8R2M - chains C and F of the 10 polymer chains in the assembly; structure by electron microscopy, 3.44 A resolution.

== Chain C ==
Protein: DNA-directed RNA polymerase subunit beta
From: Mycolicibacterium smegmatis MC2 155
Notes: EC 2.7.7.6
UniProt: P60281 (RPOB_MYCS2); numbering as in UniProt (aligned over 1-1169)
Sequence (1169 residues; each row starts with the number of its first residue):
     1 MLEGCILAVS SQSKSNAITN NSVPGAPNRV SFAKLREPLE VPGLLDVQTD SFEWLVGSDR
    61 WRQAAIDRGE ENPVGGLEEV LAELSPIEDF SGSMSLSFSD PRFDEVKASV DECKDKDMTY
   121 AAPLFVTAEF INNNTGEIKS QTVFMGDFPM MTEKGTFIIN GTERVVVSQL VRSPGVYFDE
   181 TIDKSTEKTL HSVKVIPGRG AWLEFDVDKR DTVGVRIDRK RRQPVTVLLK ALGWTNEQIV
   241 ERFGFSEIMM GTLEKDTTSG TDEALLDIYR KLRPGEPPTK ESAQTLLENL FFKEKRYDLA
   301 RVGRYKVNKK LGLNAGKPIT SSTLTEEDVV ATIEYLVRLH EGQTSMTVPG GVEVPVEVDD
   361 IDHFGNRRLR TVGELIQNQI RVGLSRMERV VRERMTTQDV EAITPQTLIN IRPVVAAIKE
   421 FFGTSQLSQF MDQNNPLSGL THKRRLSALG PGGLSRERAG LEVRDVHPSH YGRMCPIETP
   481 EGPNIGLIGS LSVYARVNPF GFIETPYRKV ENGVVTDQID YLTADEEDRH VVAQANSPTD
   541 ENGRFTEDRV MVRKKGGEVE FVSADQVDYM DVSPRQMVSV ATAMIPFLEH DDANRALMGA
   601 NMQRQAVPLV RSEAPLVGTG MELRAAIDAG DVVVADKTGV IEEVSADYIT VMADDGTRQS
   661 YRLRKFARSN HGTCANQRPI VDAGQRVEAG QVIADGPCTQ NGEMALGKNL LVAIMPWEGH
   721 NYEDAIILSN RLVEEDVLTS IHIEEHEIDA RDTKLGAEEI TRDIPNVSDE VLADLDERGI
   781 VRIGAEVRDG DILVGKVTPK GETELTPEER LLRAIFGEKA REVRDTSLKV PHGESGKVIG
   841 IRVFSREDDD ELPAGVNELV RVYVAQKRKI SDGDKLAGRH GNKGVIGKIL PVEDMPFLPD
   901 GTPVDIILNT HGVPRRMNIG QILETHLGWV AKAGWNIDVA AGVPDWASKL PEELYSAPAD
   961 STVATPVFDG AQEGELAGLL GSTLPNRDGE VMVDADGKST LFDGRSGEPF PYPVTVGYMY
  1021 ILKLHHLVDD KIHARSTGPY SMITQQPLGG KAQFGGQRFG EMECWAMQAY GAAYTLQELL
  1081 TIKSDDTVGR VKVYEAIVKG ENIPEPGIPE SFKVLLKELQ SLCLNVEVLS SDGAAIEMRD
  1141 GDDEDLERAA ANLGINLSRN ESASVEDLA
Not modelled in the structure: 1-20, 1131-1169
UniProt features mapped onto this chain:
  - mutagenesis: Gln-429 (Q429K/L: Rifampicin (Rif) resistant), Asp-432 (D432V: Rifampicin (Rif) resistant; D432Y: Rifampicin (Rif) resistant; RbpA no longer rescues transcription in the presence of Rif. Decreased affinity for Rif, no change in affinity for RbpA), His-442 (H442D/L/P/R/Y: Rifampicin (Rif) resistant), Arg-445 (R445L/P: Rifampicin (Rif) resistant), Ser-447 (S447L/P/W: Rifampicin (Rif) resistant; RbpA no longer rescues transcription in the presence of Rif, decreased affinity for Rif, no change in affinity for RbpA; tested in the Leu mutation), Leu-449 (L449P: Rifampicin (Rif) resistant)

== Chain F ==
Protein: RNA polymerase sigma factor SigA
From: Mycolicibacterium smegmatis MC2 155
UniProt: A0QW02 (A0QW02_MYCS2); residues 1-466 here = UniProt positions 1-466
Sequence (466 residues; row label = number of the first residue in the row):
     1 MAATKASPAT EEPVKRTATK TPAKKAPAKR AAKSAAAKAG GKAPAKKAPA KRAAKGTAAK
    61 PEDGVTDDLE VTDDLEAEPG EDLDVEDTDL ELDDLDSDDD TAVEDEEEEA DAATPAVATA
   121 KAADDDIDEP SEKDKASGDF VWDEEESEAL RQARKDAELT ASADSVRAYL KQIGKVALLN
   181 AEEEVELAKR IEAGLYATQK LAELAEKGEK LPVQQRRDMQ WICRDGDRAK NHLLEANLRL
   241 VVSLAKRYTG RGMAFLDLIQ EGNLGLIRAV EKFDYTKGYK FSTYATWWIR QAITRAMADQ
   301 ARTIRIPVHM VEVINKLGRI QRELLQDLGR EPTPEELAKE MDITPEKVLE IQQYAREPIS
   361 LDQTIGDEGD SQLGDFIEDS EAVVAVDAVS FTLLQDQLQS VLETLSEREA GVVRLRFGLT
   421 DGQPRTLDEI GQVYGVTRER IRQIESKTMS KLRHPSRSQV LRDYLD
Not modelled in the structure: 1-163

== Chain C / chain F interface ==
Contacting residue pairs (36):
  Arg-456(C) / Glu-368(F)  salt bridge
  Pro-807(C) / Phe-417(F)
  Glu-808(C) / Phe-391(F)
  Glu-808(C) / Leu-398(F)
  Glu-808(C) / Leu-419(F)
  Arg-810(C) / Phe-417(F)
  Leu-811(C) / Leu-398(F)  hydrophobic
  Leu-811(C) / Val-413(F)  hydrophobic
  Leu-811(C) / Phe-417(F)  hydrophobic
  Leu-811(C) / Leu-419(F)  hydrophobic
  Leu-812(C) / Leu-394(F)  hydrophobic
  Leu-812(C) / Leu-398(F)  hydrophobic
  Ala-814(C) / Phe-417(F)  hydrophobic
  Ala-814(C) / Met-449(F)
  Ile-815(C) / Met-449(F)  hydrophobic
  Ile-815(C) / Leu-452(F)  hydrophobic
  Ile-815(C) / Arg-453(F)
  Phe-816(C) / Ser-458(F)
  Phe-816(C) / Arg-462(F)
  Glu-818(C) / Leu-465(F)
  Pro-1039(C) / Glu-378(F)
  Tyr-1040(C) / Glu-378(F)
  Tyr-1040(C) / Asp-379(F)  hydrogen bond (backbone-backbone)
  Ser-1041(C) / Asp-375(F)  hydrogen bond (side chain-backbone)
  Ser-1041(C) / Ile-377(F)
  Met-1042(C) / Ile-377(F)  hydrogen bond (backbone-backbone)
  Met-1042(C) / Asp-379(F)
  Ile-1043(C) / Leu-361(F)  hydrophobic
  Ile-1043(C) / Gly-374(F)
  Gly-1049(C) / Phe-376(F)
  Lys-1051(C) / Phe-376(F)
  Val-1091(C) / Ala-388(F)  hydrophobic
  Tyr-1094(C) / Ala-385(F)  hydrophobic
  Tyr-1094(C) / Val-386(F)  hydrophobic
  Glu-1095(C) / Val-389(F)
  Lys-1099(C) / Leu-393(F)
Also at the interface, not in a pair above, chain C (28 interface residues in all): Arg-394, Asn-410, Arg-412, Asn-766, Thr-806, Glu-809, Leu-1048
Also at the interface, not in a pair above, chain F (31 interface residues in all): Leu-325, Gln-326, Thr-392, Gln-395, Leu-461, Tyr-464

== Overview ==
Chain C and chain F form an interface of 28 and 31 residues respectively; the contacts include 3 hydrogen
bonds and 1 salt bridge. Polar contacts include Arg-456(C)/Glu-368(F), Ser-1041(C)/Asp-375(F) and
Tyr-1040(C)/Asp-379(F). UniProt lists 6 mutagenesis sites on chain C.
Here chain C is DNA-directed RNA polymerase subunit beta and chain F is RNA polymerase sigma factor SigA, both
from Mycolicibacterium smegmatis MC2 155. Entry 8R2M (Mycobacterium smegnatis RNA polymerase transcription
initiation complex with SigmaA, RbpA, HelD N-terminal domain and an upstream-fork ...) was determined by
electron microscopy, deposited together with 8Q3I, 8QN8, 8QTI, 8QU6, 8R3M, 8R6P and 8R6R.
